Entry 8YQN (electron microscopy, 2.27 A resolution); this record covers chains B and F of the 7 polymer chains in the assembly.

Chain B:
Protein: Acetylcholine receptor subunit delta
Organism: Tetronarce californica
Reference sequence: P02718 (ACHD_TETCF); residues 1-501 here correspond to UniProt positions 22-522 (UniProt number = residue number + 21)
Amino-acid sequence (501 residues; row label = number of the first residue in the row):
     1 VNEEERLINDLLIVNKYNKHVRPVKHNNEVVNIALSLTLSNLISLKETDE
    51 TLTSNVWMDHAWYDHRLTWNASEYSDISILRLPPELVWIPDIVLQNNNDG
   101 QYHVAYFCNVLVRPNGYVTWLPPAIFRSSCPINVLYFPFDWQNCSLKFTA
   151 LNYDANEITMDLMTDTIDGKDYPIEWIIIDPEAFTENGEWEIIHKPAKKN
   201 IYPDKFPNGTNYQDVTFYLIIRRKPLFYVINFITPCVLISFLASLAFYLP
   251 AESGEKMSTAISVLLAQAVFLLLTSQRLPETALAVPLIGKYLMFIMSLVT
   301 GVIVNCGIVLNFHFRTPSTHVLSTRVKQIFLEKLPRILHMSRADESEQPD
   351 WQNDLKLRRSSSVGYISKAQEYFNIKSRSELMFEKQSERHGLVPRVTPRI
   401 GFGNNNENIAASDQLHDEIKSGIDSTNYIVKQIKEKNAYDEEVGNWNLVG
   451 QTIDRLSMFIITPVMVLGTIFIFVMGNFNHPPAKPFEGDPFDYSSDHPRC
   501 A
Not modelled in the structure: 1, 343-415, 501
Disulfide bonds: Cys130-Cys144
Glycans and other covalent adducts: N-acetylglucosamine (NAG) linked to Asn70, Asn143, Asn208
Swiss-Prot annotation at these positions:
  - modified residue: Tyr372 (Phosphotyrosine)
  - glycosylation (N-linked (GlcNAc...) asparagine): Asn70, Asn143, Asn208

Chain F:
Protein: Erabutoxin a
Organism: Laticauda semifasciata
Reference sequence: P60775 (3S1EA_LATSE); residues 1-62 here correspond to UniProt positions 22-83 (UniProt number = residue number + 21)
Amino-acid sequence (62 residues; row label = number of the first residue in the row):
     1 RICFNHQSSQPQTTKTCSPGESSCYNKQWSDFRGTIIERGCGCPTVKPGI
    51 KLSCCESEVCNN
Disulfide bonds: Cys3-Cys24, Cys17-Cys41, Cys43-Cys54, Cys55-Cys60

Interface between chain B and chain F:
Contacting residue pairs (16; chain B residue first):
  Thr38(B) - Phe32(F)
  Trp57(B) - Phe32(F)  hydrophobic
  Leu121(B) - Phe32(F)  hydrophobic
  Asp180(B) - Trp29(F)
  Asp180(B) - Asp31(F)
  Pro181(B) - Trp29(F)  hydrophobic
  Pro181(B) - Ser30(F)
  Pro181(B) - Lys47(F)
  Pro181(B) - Pro48(F)
  Pro181(B) - Gly49(F)
  Pro181(B) - Ile50(F)  hydrophobic
  Glu182(B) - Lys27(F)  salt bridge
  Glu182(B) - Trp29(F)
  Glu182(B) - Lys47(F)  hydrogen bond (backbone-side chain)
  Glu182(B) - Ile50(F)
  Phe184(B) - Lys47(F)  hydrogen bond (backbone-side chain)

In short:
7 residues of chain B face 9 of chain F across their interface; the contacts include 2 hydrogen bonds and 1
salt bridge. Among the polar pairs are Glu182(B)-Lys27(F), Glu182(B)-Lys47(F) and Phe184(B)-Lys47(F).
Chain B is Acetylcholine receptor subunit delta (Tetronarce californica) and chain F is Erabutoxin a
(Laticauda semifasciata); the structure, Torpedo acetylcholine receptor in complex with Erabutoxin A, was
determined by electron microscopy.
